Entry 4WWU (X-ray diffraction, 3.30 A resolution); this record covers chains K and L of the 6 polymer chains in the assembly.

# Chain K
Name: mRNA export factor MEX67
Source organism: Saccharomyces cerevisiae
Notes: fragment: RRM domain
Reference sequence: Q99257 (MEX67_YEAST); numbering as in UniProt (aligned over 1-487)
Amino-acid sequence (488 residues; row label = number of the first residue in the row; numbering starts at 0):
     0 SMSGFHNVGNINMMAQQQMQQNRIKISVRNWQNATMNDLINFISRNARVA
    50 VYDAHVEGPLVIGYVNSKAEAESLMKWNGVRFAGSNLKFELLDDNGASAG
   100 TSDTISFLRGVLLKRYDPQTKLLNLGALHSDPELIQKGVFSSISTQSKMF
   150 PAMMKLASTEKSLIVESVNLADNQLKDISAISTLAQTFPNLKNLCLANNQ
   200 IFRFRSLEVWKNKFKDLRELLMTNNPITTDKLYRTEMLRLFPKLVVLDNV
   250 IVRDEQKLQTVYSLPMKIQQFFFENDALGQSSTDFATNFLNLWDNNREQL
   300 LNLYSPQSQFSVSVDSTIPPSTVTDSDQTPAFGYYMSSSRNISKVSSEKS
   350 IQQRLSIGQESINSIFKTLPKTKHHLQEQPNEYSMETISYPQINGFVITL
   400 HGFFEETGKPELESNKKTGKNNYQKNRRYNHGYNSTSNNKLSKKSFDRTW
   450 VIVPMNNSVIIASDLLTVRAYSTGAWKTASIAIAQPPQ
Disordered / not traced: 0-100, 139-142, 413-427, 478-487
Differences from the reference sequence: expression tag (0); conflict Asp93 (Asn in Q99257)
Swiss-Prot annotation at these positions:
  - modified residue: Ser2 (N-acetylserine)
  - mutagenesis: His400 (H400Y: Impairs association with the nuclear pores and interaction with MTR2)
Ion coordination: Zn2+ site 1: His128 (shared with 2 residues of chain E); Zn2+ site 2 near Cys194 (its only coordinating residue here); Zn2+ site 3: His374, Glu404 (shared with 2 residues of chain B); Zn2+ site 4: His430 (shared with 1 residue of chain B)
From the paper describing this entry:
  - mutagenesis - L263D/M265D (Kd 820 nM): decreased binding to A15 RNA
  - mutagenesis - L263A/M265A, L263D/M265D, L263Y/M265Y: unchanged binding to mRNA transport regulator MTR2 (chain L)

# Chain L
Name: mRNA transport regulator MTR2
Source organism: Saccharomyces cerevisiae
Reference sequence: P34232 (MTR2_YEAST); residue numbers follow UniProt; this construct covers 1-184
Amino-acid sequence (184 residues; row label = number of the first residue in the row):
     1 MNTNSNTMVMNDANQAQITATFTKKILAHLDDPDSNKLAQFVQLFNPNNC
    51 RIIFNATPFAQATVFLQMWQNQVVQTQHALTGVDYHAIPGSGTLICNVNC
   101 KVRFDESGRDKMGQDATVPIQPNNTGNRNRPNDMNKPRPLWGPYFGISLQ
   151 LIIDDRIFRNDFNGVISGFNYNMVYKPEDSLLKI
Disordered / not traced: 1-7, 120-134
Swiss-Prot annotation at these positions:
  - modified residue: Thr125 (Phosphothreonine)

# Chain K / chain L interface
Pairs across the interface (138; chain K residue first):
  Lys214(K) with Asp179(L)
  Arg233(K) with Val118(L), hydrogen bond (side chain-backbone)
  Leu237(K) with Thr117(L)
  Pro241(K) with Leu181(L), hydrophobic
  Lys242(K) with Leu181(L), hydrogen bond (side chain-backbone)
  Ile250(K) with Val118(L)
  Val251(K) with Thr117(L); Val118(L), hydrogen bond (backbone-backbone)
  Arg252(K) with Ala116(L); Thr117(L)
  Asp253(K) with Ala116(L), hydrogen bond (backbone-backbone)
  Lys256(K) with Asp110(L), salt bridge; Gln114(L); Ala116(L)
  Leu257(K) with Ala116(L)
  Thr259(K) with Gln72(L)
  Val260(K) with Val74(L); Gly108(L); Leu182(L)
  Tyr261(K) with Glu106(L), hydrogen bond (side chain-backbone); Ser107(L); Gly108(L); Leu181(L); Leu182(L); Lys183(L), hydrogen bond (backbone-backbone)
  Ser262(K) with Gln72(L); Leu182(L); Lys183(L)
  Leu263(K) with Phe54(L), hydrophobic; Asn55(L); Val73(L), hydrophobic; Met173(L), hydrophobic; Lys183(L); Ile184(L), hydrophobic
  Pro264(K) with Met68(L), hydrophobic; Gln72(L); Val73(L)
  Met265(K) with Phe54(L), hydrophobic; Asn55(L); Thr57(L); Ile184(L)
  Lys266(K) with Lys183(L); Ile184(L)
  Ile267(K) with Asn55(L); Met173(L); Ile184(L), hydrogen bond (backbone-backbone)
  Gln268(K) with Asn55(L); Ala56(L)
  Phe270(K) with Ala56(L)
  Phe271(K) with Ile53(L), hydrophobic; Ala56(L); Pro58(L), hydrophobic
  Glu273(K) with Arg51(L)
  Gln308(K) with Val9(L); His86(L); Ala87(L), hydrogen bond (side chain-backbone); Pro89(L)
  Phe309(K) with His86(L)
  Ser310(K) with Asp84(L), hydrogen bond; His86(L), hydrogen bond
  Asp314(K) with Thr81(L), hydrogen bond; Asn99(L)
  Thr316(K) with Thr81(L); Lys101(L)
  Pro318(K) with Tyr175(L)
  Pro319(K) with Tyr144(L); Tyr175(L)
  Thr321(K) with Pro177(L); Glu178(L); Asp179(L), hydrogen bond
  Val322(K) with Tyr175(L), hydrophobic; Lys176(L); Pro177(L), hydrophobic
  Thr323(K) with Glu178(L), hydrogen bond
  Arg339(K) with Val83(L); Asp84(L), salt bridge; Tyr85(L), hydrogen bond (side chain-backbone)
  Asn340(K) with Thr81(L), hydrogen bond (side chain-backbone); Gly82(L); Val83(L), hydrogen bond (side chain-backbone)
  Ile341(K) with Ala16(L), hydrophobic; Ala20(L), hydrophobic; Val83(L), hydrogen bond (backbone-backbone); Tyr85(L), hydrophobic
  Ser342(K) with Thr81(L), hydrogen bond (side chain-backbone); Gly82(L)
  Lys343(K) with Thr81(L), hydrogen bond (side chain-backbone)
  Gln351(K) with Asn11(L), hydrogen bond (backbone-side chain); Asp12(L), hydrogen bond (side chain-backbone); Ala13(L), hydrogen bond (side chain-backbone)
  Leu354(K) with Asn11(L); His86(L)
  Ile356(K) with Val9(L), hydrophobic
  Glu385(K) with Asn170(L), hydrogen bond; Asn172(L), hydrogen bond
  Ile387(K) with Arg51(L); Ile53(L), hydrophobic
  Ser388(K) with Arg51(L), hydrogen bond (backbone-side chain)
  Tyr389(K) with Ile88(L); Thr93(L), hydrogen bond; Ile152(L)
  Pro390(K) with Arg51(L)
  Gln391(K) with Arg51(L); Ser91(L); Thr93(L); Ser167(L), hydrogen bond
  Ile392(K) with Ser91(L)
  Val396(K) with Ile152(L), hydrophobic
  Thr398(K) with Gln150(L)
  His400(K) with Ser148(L); Val174(L)
  Asp446(K) with Asn97(L); Asn99(L), hydrogen bond; Ser148(L); Val174(L)
  Thr448(K) with Gln150(L)
  Val450(K) with Ile88(L), hydrophobic
  Ser462(K) with His86(L); Ile95(L)
  Asp463(K) with His86(L)
  Leu464(K) with Asp84(L); His86(L); Ile95(L), hydrophobic; Asn97(L), hydrogen bond (backbone-side chain)
  Leu465(K) with Asn97(L)
  Thr466(K) with Asn97(L), hydrogen bond; Asn99(L), hydrogen bond
  Arg468(K) with Val174(L)
  Ser471(K) with Tyr175(L)
  Thr472(K) with Val174(L); Tyr175(L)
  Gly473(K) with Val174(L)
  Ala474(K) with Met173(L); Val174(L), hydrogen bond (backbone-backbone); Tyr175(L); Lys176(L); Ile184(L)
  Trp475(K) with Val174(L)
Also at the interface, not in a pair above, chain K (70 interface residues in all): Val311, Ser312, Glu347, Lys476
Also at the interface, not in a pair above, chain L (67 interface residues in all): Gln17, Phe59, Leu80, Gly90, Leu94, Phe104, Arg109, Asp115, Pro119

# Overview
The interface between chain K and chain L involves 70 residues on one side and 67 on the other, with 32
hydrogen bonds and 2 salt bridges. Polar pairs include Lys256(K)-Asp110(L), Arg339(K)-Asp84(L) and
Arg233(K)-Val118(L). From the paper: L263D/M265D of chain K reduce binding to A15 RNA; L263A/M265A,
L263D/M265D and L263Y/M265Y of chain K leave binding to mRNA transport regulator MTR2 (chain L) unchanged.
Chain K is mRNA export factor MEX67 and chain L is mRNA transport regulator MTR2, both from Saccharomyces
cerevisiae; the structure, Structure of Mex67:Mtr2, was determined by X-ray diffraction.
